7XI3 - chains B and D of the 4 polymer chains in the assembly; structure by X-ray diffraction, 4.27 A resolution (low resolution: residue-level contacts below are approximate; hydrogen-bond / salt-bridge calls are withheld).

== Chain B ==
Name: Neuronal PAS domain protein 4
From: Mus musculus
Notes: fragment: npas4
UniProt: A1L327 (A1L327_MOUSE); numbering as in UniProt (aligned over 1-348)
Sequence (348 residues; each row starts with the number of its first residue):
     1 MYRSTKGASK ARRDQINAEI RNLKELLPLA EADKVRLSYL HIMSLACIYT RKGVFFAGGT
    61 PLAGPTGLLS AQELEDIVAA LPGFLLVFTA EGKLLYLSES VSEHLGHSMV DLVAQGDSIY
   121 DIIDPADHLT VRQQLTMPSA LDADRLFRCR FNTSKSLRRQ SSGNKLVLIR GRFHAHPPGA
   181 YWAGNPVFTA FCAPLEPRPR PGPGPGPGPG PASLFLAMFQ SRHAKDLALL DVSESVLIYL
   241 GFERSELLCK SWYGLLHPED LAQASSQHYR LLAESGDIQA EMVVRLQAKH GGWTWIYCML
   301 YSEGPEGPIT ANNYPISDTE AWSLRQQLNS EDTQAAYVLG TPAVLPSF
Disordered / not traced: 1-2, 138-140, 198-213, 336-348

== Chain D ==
Molecule: 16-nt DNA strand
From: Mus musculus
Sequence (16 nucleotides; numbered 1 to 16; the number before each row is that of its first residue):
     1 CCATCACTCA CGACCT

== How chain B and chain D interact ==
Residue-residue contacts - 11 pairs, chain B then chain D:
  Thr5(B) - DG12(D)
  Thr5(B) - DA13(D)
  Thr5(B) - DC14(D)
  Lys6(B) - DG12(D)
  Lys10(B) - DC11(D)
  Arg13(B) - DC11(D)
  Arg13(B) - DG12(D)
  Asn17(B) - DA10(D)
  Ser38(B) - DT8(D)
  Ser38(B) - DC9(D)
  Tyr39(B) - DC9(D)
Interface residues without a listed pair, chain B (10 interface residues in all): Ser9, Leu37, His41

== In short ==
Chain B and chain D form an interface of 10 and 7 residues respectively.
Chain B is Neuronal PAS domain protein 4 and chain D is a 16-nt DNA strand, both from Mus musculus; the
structure, Crystal Structure of the NPAS4-ARNT2 heterodimer in complex with DNA, was determined by X-ray
diffraction (same publication as 7XHV and 7XI4).
